Entry 2UZ6 (X-ray diffraction, 2.40 A resolution); this record covers chains A and O of the 10 polymer chains in the assembly.

== Chain A ==
Molecule: Soluble acetylcholine receptor
From: Aplysia californica
UniProtKB: Q8WSF8 (Q8WSF8_APLCA); residues 1-217 here correspond to UniProt positions 20-236 (UniProt number = residue number + 19)
Amino-acid sequence (217 residues; each row starts with the number of its first residue):
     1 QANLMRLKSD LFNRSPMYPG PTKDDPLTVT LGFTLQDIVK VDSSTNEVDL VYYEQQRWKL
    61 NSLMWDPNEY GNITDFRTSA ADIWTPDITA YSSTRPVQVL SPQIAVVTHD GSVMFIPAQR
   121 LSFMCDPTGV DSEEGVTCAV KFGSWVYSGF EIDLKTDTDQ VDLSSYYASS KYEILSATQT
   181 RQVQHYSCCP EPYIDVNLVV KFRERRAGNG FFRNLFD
Disordered / not traced: 206-217
Disulfides: C125-C138, C188-C189
Differences from the reference sequence: conflict V41 (Ala60 in Q8WSF8), V136 (Ala155 in Q8WSF8)

== Chain O ==
Molecule: Alpha-conotoxin txia(a10l)
Amino-acid sequence (17 residues; row label = number of the first residue in the row):
     1 GCCSRPPCIL NNPDLCX
Disulfides: C2-C8, C3-C16
Modified / non-standard residues: NH2 (amino group) at position 17

== Chain A / chain O interface ==
Contacting residue pairs (17):
  T34(A) - C3(O)
  Y53(A) - S4(O)
  Y53(A) - P6(O)
  R57(A) - P13(O)
  R57(A) - D14(O)  salt bridge
  R77(A) - N11(O)  hydrogen bond
  V106(A) - L10(O)  hydrophobic
  M114(A) - I9(O)
  M114(A) - L10(O)
  M114(A) - P13(O)  hydrophobic
  I116(A) - I9(O)  hydrophobic
  I116(A) - L10(O)  hydrophobic
  D162(A) - C3(O)
  D162(A) - NH2_17(O)
  S164(A) - C3(O)
  S165(A) - C3(O)  hydrogen bond (side chain-backbone)
  S165(A) - S4(O)
Also at the interface, not in a pair above, chain A (12 interface residues in all): Q55, F115

== Overview ==
12 residues of chain A face 9 of chain O across their interface, with 2 hydrogen bonds and 1 salt bridge.
Among the polar pairs are R57(A)-D14(O), R77(A)-N11(O) and S165(A)-C3(O).
Chain A is Soluble acetylcholine receptor (Aplysia californica) and chain O is Alpha-conotoxin txia(a10l); the
structure, AChBP-targeted a-conotoxin correlates distinct binding orientations with nAChR subtype selectivity,
was determined by X-ray diffraction.
